9NO1 - chains K and L of the 24 polymer chains in the assembly; structure by electron microscopy, 8.30 A resolution (very low resolution: no residue pairs are listed; an interface is given only as per-side residue counts).

[Chain K]
Molecule: Small capsomere-interacting protein
Organism: Human alphaherpesvirus 3
UniProtKB: Q4JQV2 (Q4JQV2_VZVO); residue numbers follow UniProt; this construct covers 1-235
Amino-acid sequence (235 residues; numbered 1 to 235; the number before each row is that of its first residue):
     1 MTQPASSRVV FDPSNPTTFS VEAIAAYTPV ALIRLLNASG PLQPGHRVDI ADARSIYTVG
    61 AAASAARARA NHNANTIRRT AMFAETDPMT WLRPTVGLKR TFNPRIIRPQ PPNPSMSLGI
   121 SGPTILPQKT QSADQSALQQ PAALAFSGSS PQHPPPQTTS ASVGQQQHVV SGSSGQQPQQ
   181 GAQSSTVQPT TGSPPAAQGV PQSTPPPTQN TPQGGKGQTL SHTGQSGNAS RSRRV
Disordered / not traced: 1-6, 108-235

[Chain L]
Molecule: ORF40
Organism: Human alphaherpesvirus 3
UniProtKB: Q4JQT5 (Q4JQT5_VZVO); residue numbers follow UniProt; this construct covers 1-1396
Amino-acid sequence (1396 residues; row label = number of the first residue in the row):
     1 MTTVSCPANV ITTTESDRIA GLFNIPAGII PTGNVLSTIE VCAHRCIFDF FKQIRSDDNS
    61 LYSAQFDILL GTYCNTLNFV RFLELGLSVA CICTKFPELA YVRDGVIQFE VQQPMIARDG
   121 PHPVDQPVHN YMVKRIHKRS LSAAFAIASE ALSLLSNTYV DGTEIDSSLR IRAIQQMARN
   181 LRTVLDSFER GTADQLLGVL LEKAPPLSLL SPINKFQPEG HLNRVARAAL LSDLKRRVCA
   241 DMFFMTRHAR EPRLISAYLS DMVSCTQPSV MVSRITHTNT RGRQVDGVLV TTATLKRQLL
   301 QGILQIDDTA ADVPVTYGEM VLQGTNLVTA LVMGKAVRGM DDVARHLLDI TDPNTLNIPS
   361 IPPQSNSDST TAGLPVNARV PADLVIVGDK LVFLEALERR VYQATRVAYP LIGNIDITFI
   421 MPMGVFQANS MDRYTRHAGD FSTVSEQDPR QFPPQGIFFY NKDGILTQLT LRDAMGTICH
   481 SSLLDVEATL VALRQQHLDR QCYFGVYVAE GTEDTLDVQM GRFMETWADM MPHHPHWVNE
   541 HLTILQFIAP SNPRLRFELN PAFDFFVAPG DVDLPGPQRP PEAMPTVNAT LRIINGNIPV
   601 PLCPISFRDC RGTQLGLGRH TMTPATIKAV KDTFEDRAYP TIFYMLEAVI HGNERNFCAL
   661 LRLLTQCIRG YWEQSHRVAF VNNFHMLMYI TTYLGNGELP EVCINIYRDL LQHVRALRQT
   721 ITDFTIQGEG HNGETSEALN NILTDDTFIA PILWDCDALI YRDEAARDRL PAIRVSGRNG
   781 YQALHFVDMA GHNFQRRDNV LIHGRPVRGD TGQGIPITPH HDREWGILSK IYYYIVIPAF
   841 SRGSCCTMGV RYDRLYPALQ AVIVPEIPAD EEAPTTPEDP RHPLHAHQLV PNSLNVYFHN
   901 AHLTVDGDAL LTLQELMGDM AERTTAILVS SAPDAGAATA TTRNMRIYDG ALYHGLIMMA
   961 YQAYDETIAT GTFFYPVPVN PLFACPEHLA SLRGMTNARR VLAKMVPPIP PFLGANHHAT
  1021 IRQPVAYHVT HSKSDFNTLT YSLLGGYFKF TPISLTHQLR TGFHPGIAFT VVRQDRFATE
  1081 QLLYAERASE SYFVGQIQVH HHDAIGGVNF TLTQPRAHVD LGVGYTAVCA TAALRCPLTD
  1141 MGNTAQNLFF SRGGVPMLHD NVTESLRRIT ASGGRLNPTE PLPIFGGLRP ATSAGIARGQ
  1201 ASVCEFVAMP VSTDLQYFRT ACNPRGRASG MLYMGDRDAD IEAIMFDHTQ SDVAYTDRAT
  1261 LNPWASQKHS YGDRLYNGTY NLTGASPIYS PCFKFFTPAE VNTNCNTLDR LLMEAKAVAS
  1321 QSSTDTEYQF KRPPGSTEMT QDPCGLFQEA YPPLCSSDAA MLRTAHAGET GADEVHLAQY
  1381 LIRDASPLRG CLPLPR
Disordered / not traced: 1-18, 322-376, 808-814, 1395-1396
Cystine bridges: Cys846-Cys985

[Chain K / chain L interface]
At this resolution (8 A) residue pairs are not listed: 16 residues of chain K and 19 of chain L lie at the interface.

[In short]
Chain K and chain L form an interface of 16 and 19 residues respectively.
Here chain K is Small capsomere-interacting protein and chain L is ORF40, both from Human alphaherpesvirus 3.
Entry 9NO1 (Cryo-ET map of the VZV capsid vertex (5-fold axis)) was determined by electron microscopy.
